PDB entry 9J3D | electron microscopy, 2.97 A resolution | chains G and K of the 12 polymer chains in the assembly

Chain G:
Name: RND efflux system, MexC-like protein
Source organism: Klebsiella pneumoniae
UniProtKB: A0A411AKL2 (A0A411AKL2_KLEPN); numbering as in UniProt (aligned over 1-387)
Chain sequence (395 residues; row label = number of the first residue in the row):
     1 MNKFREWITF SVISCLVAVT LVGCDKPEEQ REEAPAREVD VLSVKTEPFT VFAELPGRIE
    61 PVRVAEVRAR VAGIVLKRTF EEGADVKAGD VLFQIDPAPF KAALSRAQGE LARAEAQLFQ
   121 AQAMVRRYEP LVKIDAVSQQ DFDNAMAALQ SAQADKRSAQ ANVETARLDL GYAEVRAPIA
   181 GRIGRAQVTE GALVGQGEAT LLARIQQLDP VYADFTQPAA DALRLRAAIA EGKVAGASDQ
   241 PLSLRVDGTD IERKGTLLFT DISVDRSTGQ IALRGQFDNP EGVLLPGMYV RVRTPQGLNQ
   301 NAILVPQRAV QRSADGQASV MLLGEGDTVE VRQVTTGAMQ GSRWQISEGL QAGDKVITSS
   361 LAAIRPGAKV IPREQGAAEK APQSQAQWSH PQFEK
Unresolved in the structure: 1-35, 374-395
Differences from the reference sequence: expression tag (388-395)

Chain K:
Name: Efflux pump membrane transporter
Source organism: Klebsiella pneumoniae
UniProtKB: A0A411AKL6 (A0A411AKL6_KLEPN); residue numbers follow UniProt; this construct covers 1-1044
Chain sequence (1044 residues; row label = number of the first residue in the row):
     1 MPLFFIRRPN FAWVVALFIS LGGLLVIPFL PVAQYPNVAP PQITVTATYP GASAQVLTDS
    61 VTSVIEEELN GAKNLLYFES TSNANGIAEI TVTFQPGTDP ELAQVDVQNR LKKAEARMPQ
   121 AVLTLGIQTE QATAGFLLIY SLRYKDGDKN ANTTALADYA VRNVNNEIRR LPGVGKLQFF
   181 DSEAAMRVWI DPQKLVGYGL SIDDVNNAIR TQNVQVPAGA FGSTPGSSEQ ELTATLTVKG
   241 TLDNPEEFAA IVLRANQDGS RLTLGDVARI EVGSQDYNFG SRQDGKPAVA AAVQLSPGAN
   301 AIQTAEAVKQ RLTELSANFP DNVEFSVPYD TSRFVDVAID KVIMTLIEAM VLVFLVMFLF
   361 LQNVRYTLIP SIVVPVCLLG TLTFMYLLGF SVNMMTMFGM VLAIGILVDD AIVVVENVER
   421 IMAEEGLAPV PATIKAMGQV SGAIIGITLV LSAVFLPLAF MAGSVGVIYQ QFSLSLAVSI
   481 LFSGFLALTF TPALCATLLK PIPVGHHEKT GFFGWFNRKF TSLTSRYTKL NDKLVPRAGR
   541 VMFIYLGVVV LMGFLYMRLP ESFVPVEDQG YMIVDIQLPP GATRERTSAA GGELESFLMA
   601 REAVQTTFLV LGFSFSGMGE NAAIAFPLLK DWSERDSSQS PEAESAAVNQ HFANLDDGAI
   661 MAVPPPPVEG LGNSGGFALR LQDRAGLGRD ALLAARDEVL GKVNGNPKFL YAMMEGLAEA
   721 PQLRLVIDRE QARTLGVSFE AISSALSTAF GSSVINDFAN AGRQQRVVVQ AEQAERMTPE
   781 SVLRLHVPND SGSLVPLSAF VTTSWEEGPV QVARYNGYPS IRIAGDAAPG VSTGEAMLEL
   841 ERIAAELPEG IGYEWTGLSY QERVASGQAT MLFALAITVV FLLLVALYES WAIPLTVMLI
   901 VPVGALGAVL AVTAIGLPND VYFKVGLITV IGLAAKNAIL IVEFAKDLWE DGYSLRDAAV
   961 EAARLRFRPI IMTSMAFMLG VVPLAIATGA GAASQRALGT GVLGGMLSAT MLGVIFVPIF
  1021 FVWVLSLLRT KPQQTDNHPL HKAE
Unresolved in the structure: 1033-1044

Chain G / chain K interface:
Contacting residue pairs (18; chain G residue first):
  Pro56(G) with Gly259(K); Arg261(K)
  Arg58(G) with Gln257(K), hydrogen bond (side chain-backbone); Asp258(K)
  Thr216(G) with Asp258(K); Ser260(K)
  Asp265(G) with Asn256(K)
  Ser267(G) with Arg254(K), hydrogen bond (backbone-side chain)
  Thr268(G) with Tyr198(K); Asn256(K); Ser260(K), hydrogen bond; Leu262(K)
  Gln270(G) with Ser260(K), hydrogen bond; Arg261(K), hydrogen bond (side chain-backbone)
  Ala314(G) with Ala155(K), hydrophobic; Val272(K)
  Asp315(G) with Asn152(K)
  Arg365(G) with Asp321(K)
Other interface residues (no listed pair), chain G (14 interface residues in all): Gly57, Gly269, Arg291, Pro366

In short:
14 residues of chain G face 13 of chain K across their interface, with 5 hydrogen bonds. Polar pairs include
Arg58(G)-Gln257(K), Ser267(G)-Arg254(K) and Thr268(G)-Ser260(K).
Chain G is RND efflux system, MexC-like protein and chain K is Efflux pump membrane transporter, both from
Klebsiella pneumoniae; the structure, Cryo-EM structure of TMexCD1-TOprJ1, was determined by electron
microscopy.
